PDB entry 5YUR | X-ray diffraction, 2.04 A resolution | chains F and H of the 3 polymer chains in the assembly

# Chain F
Molecule: DNA polymerase IV
From: Escherichia coli K-12
Notes: EC 2.7.7.7
UniProtKB: Q47155 (DPO4_ECOLI); residue numbers follow UniProt; this construct covers 2-351
Amino-acid sequence (352 residues; numbered 0 to 351; the number before each row is that of its first residue; numbering starts at 0):
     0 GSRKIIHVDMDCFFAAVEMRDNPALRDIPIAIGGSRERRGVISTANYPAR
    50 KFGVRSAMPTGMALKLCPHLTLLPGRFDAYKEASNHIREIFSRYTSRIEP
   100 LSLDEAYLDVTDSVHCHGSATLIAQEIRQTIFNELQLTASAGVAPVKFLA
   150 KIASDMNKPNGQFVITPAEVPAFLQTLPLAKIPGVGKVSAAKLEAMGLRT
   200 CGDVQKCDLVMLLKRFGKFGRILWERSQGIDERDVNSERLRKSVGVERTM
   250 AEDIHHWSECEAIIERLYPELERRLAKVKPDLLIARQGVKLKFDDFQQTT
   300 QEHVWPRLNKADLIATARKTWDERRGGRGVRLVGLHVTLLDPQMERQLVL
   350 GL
Unresolved in the structure: 342-351
Construct notes: expression tag (0-1)
Bound ions: Na+: Asp8, Met9, Asp103 (together with dTTP)
Ligand contacts: dTTP (TTP): Asp8, Met9, Asp10, Cys11, Phe12, Phe13, Ser42, Thr43, Arg49, Ser55, Ala56, Asp103, Glu104, Lys157
UniProt features mapped onto this chain:
  - active site: Glu104
  - binding site (Mg(2+)): Asp8, Asp103
  - site: Phe13 (Substrate discrimination)
  - natural variant: Glu36 to Arg38 (sequence variant, change not given here; In strain: ECOR 45B1), Gln124 (Q124K: In strain: ECOR 35D), Asn132 (N132S: In strain: ECOR 34B1 and ECOR 37UG), Gln135 (Q135H: In strain: ECOR 70B1), Pro170 (P170S: In strain: ECOR 37UG), Ala171 (A171T: In strain: ECOR 45B1, ECOR 46D and 2 more), Leu176 (L176F: In strain: ECOR 37UG), Gly201 (G201S: In strain: ECOR 59B2), Met210 (M210I: In strain: ECOR 37UG, ECOR 45B1 and 4 more; M210T: In strain: ECOR 35D, ECOR 46D and 6 more), Arg225 (R225C: In strain: ECOR 59B2 and ECOR 60B2), Ala310 (A310S: In strain: ECOR 57B2, ECOR 59B2 and 2 more), Asp321 (D321N: In strain: ECOR 35D)
  - mutagenesis: Asp8 (D8A/H: Loss of function), Arg49 (R49A/F: Loss of function), Asp103 (D103A/N: Loss of function), Glu104 (E104A: Loss of function)
From the paper describing this entry:
  - mutagenesis - R49A: abolished catalytic activity

# Chain H
Molecule: DTN
Sequence (18 nucleotides; each row starts with the number of its first residue):
   856 TCTAGGGTCCTAGGACCC
Unresolved in the structure: 856-861

# Chain F / chain H interface
Pairs across the interface (30; chain F residue first):
  Ser101(F) - DC873(H)  hydrogen bond to the phosphate
  Asp103(F) - DC873(H)  phosphate contact
  Glu104(F) - DC873(H)  phosphate contact
  Lys150(F) - DC873(H)  salt bridge to the phosphate
  Ile181(F) - DC872(H)  phosphate contact
  Pro182(F) - DC872(H)  phosphate contact
  Gly183(F) - DC871(H)  phosphate contact
  Gly183(F) - DC872(H)  hydrogen bond to the phosphate
  Val184(F) - DC872(H)  phosphate contact
  Gly185(F) - DC871(H)  hydrogen bond to the phosphate
  Gly185(F) - DC872(H)  phosphate contact
  Lys186(F) - DC871(H)  hydrogen bond to the phosphate
  Lys186(F) - DC872(H)  salt bridge to the phosphate
  Val187(F) - DA870(H)  phosphate contact
  Val187(F) - DC871(H)  hydrogen bond to the phosphate
  Ser188(F) - DA870(H)  phosphate contact
  Ser188(F) - DC871(H)  hydrogen bond to the phosphate
  Arg285(F) - DC865(H)  sugar contact
  Arg285(F) - DT866(H)  salt bridge to the phosphate
  Thr298(F) - DG868(H)  hydrogen bond to the phosphate
  Thr299(F) - DA867(H)  phosphate contact
  Thr299(F) - DG868(H)  hydrogen bond to the phosphate
  Gln300(F) - DA867(H)  phosphate contact
  Glu301(F) - DT866(H)  phosphate contact
  Glu301(F) - DA867(H)  hydrogen bond to the phosphate
  His302(F) - DT866(H)  phosphate contact
  Val303(F) - DC865(H)  phosphate contact
  Val303(F) - DT866(H)  hydrogen bond to the phosphate
  Arg323(F) - DA867(H)  salt bridge to the phosphate
  Arg323(F) - DG868(H)  salt bridge to the phosphate
Interface residues without a listed pair, chain F (21 interface residues in all): Gln297
Interface residues without a listed pair, chain H (9 interface residues in all): DG869

# Summary
The interface between chain F and chain H involves 21 residues on one side and 9 on the other, with 10
hydrogen bonds and 5 salt bridges. Polar pairs include Ser101(F)-DC873(H), Gly183(F)-DC872(H) and
Gly185(F)-DC871(H). Chain F binds dTTP. From the paper: R49A of chain F abolishes catalytic activity.
Chain F is DNA polymerase IV (Escherichia coli K-12) and chain H is DTN; the structure, DNA polymerase IV -
DNA ternary complex 1, was determined by X-ray diffraction (same publication as 5YUS, 5YUT, 5YUU, 5YUV, 5YUW,
5YUX and 10 further entries).
